PDB entry 6VN3 | X-ray diffraction, 2.73 A resolution | chain A

Chain A:
Name: Ubiquitin carboxyl-terminal hydrolase 7
Organism: Homo sapiens
Notes: EC 3.4.19.12
UniProt: Q93009 (UBP7_HUMAN); numbering as in UniProt (aligned over 207-555)
Amino-acid sequence (350 residues; numbered 206 to 555; the number before each row is that of its first residue):
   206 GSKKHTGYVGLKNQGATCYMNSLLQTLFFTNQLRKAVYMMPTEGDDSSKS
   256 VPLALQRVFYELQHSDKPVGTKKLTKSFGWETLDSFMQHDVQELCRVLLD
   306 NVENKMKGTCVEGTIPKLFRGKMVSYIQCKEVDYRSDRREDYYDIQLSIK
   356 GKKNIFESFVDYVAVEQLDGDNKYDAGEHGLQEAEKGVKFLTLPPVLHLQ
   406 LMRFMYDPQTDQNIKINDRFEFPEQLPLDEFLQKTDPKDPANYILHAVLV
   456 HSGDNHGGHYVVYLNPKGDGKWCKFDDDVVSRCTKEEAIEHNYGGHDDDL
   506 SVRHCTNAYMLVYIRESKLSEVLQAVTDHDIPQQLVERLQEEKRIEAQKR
Unresolved in the structure: 206-207, 411-417, 502-510, 553-555
Differences from the reference sequence: expression tag (206)
Swiss-Prot annotation at these positions:
  - active site: Cys-223 (Nucleophile), His-464 (Proton acceptor)
Ligand contacts: R3Y (1-{[7-(5-chloro-2-{[(3R,4S)-4-fluoropyrrolidin-3-yl]oxy}-3-methylphenyl)thieno[3,2-b]pyridin-2-yl]methyl}-1H-pyrrole-2,5-dione): Tyr-224, Phe-291, Met-292, Gln-293, His-294, Asp-295, Val-296, Gln-297, Gln-351, Gln-405, Leu-406, Met-407, Arg-408, Phe-409, Lys-420, His-456, Asn-460, His-461, Tyr-465, Asn-512, Tyr-514

In short:
Bound to chain A: compound R3Y. From UniProt: active-site residues Cys-223 and His-464.
Chain A is Ubiquitin carboxyl-terminal hydrolase 7 (Homo sapiens); the structure, USP7 in complex with ligand
compound 23, was determined by X-ray diffraction, deposited together with 6VN2, 6VN4, 6VN5 and 6VN6.
